4KTE - chains H and L; structure by X-ray diffraction, 1.80 A resolution.

== Chain H ==
Name: GE148 Heavy Chain Fab
Organism: Macaca mulatta
Notes: fragment: Fab fragment; antibody fragment or engineered binder
Amino-acid sequence (235 residues; numbered 1 to 222 plus 13 insertion-coded residues; the number before each row is that of its first residue; a row labelled like 82A-82C holds insertion residues (82A, then the next letters in order)):
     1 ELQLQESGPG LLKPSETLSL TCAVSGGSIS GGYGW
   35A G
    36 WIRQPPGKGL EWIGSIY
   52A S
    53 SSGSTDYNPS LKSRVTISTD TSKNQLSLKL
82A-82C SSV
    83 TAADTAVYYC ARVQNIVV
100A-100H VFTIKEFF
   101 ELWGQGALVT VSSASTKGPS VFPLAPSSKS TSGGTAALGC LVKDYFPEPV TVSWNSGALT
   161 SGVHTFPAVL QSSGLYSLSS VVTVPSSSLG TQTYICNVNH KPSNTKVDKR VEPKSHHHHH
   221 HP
Not modelled in the structure: 127-133, 214-222
Modified positions: Glu1 (pyroglutamic acid; PCA)
Cystine bridges: Cys22-Cys92, Cys140-Cys196

== Chain L ==
Name: GE148 Light Chain Fab
Organism: Macaca mulatta
Notes: antibody fragment or engineered binder
Amino-acid sequence (221 residues; row label = number of the first residue in the row; note: 1 number in that range is skipped by the numbering (no residue carries it; nothing is unmodelled there); a row labelled like 27A-27C holds insertion residues (27A, then the next letters in order)):
     1 EPVLTQPTF
    11 LSASPGASAR LSCTLSS
27A-27C GIN
    28 VGSYSIFWYQ QKPGSPPRYL LYYYSDS
54A-54D SKYQ
    55 GSGVPSRFSG SK
66A-66B DA
    67 SANAGLLLIS GLQSEDEADY YCAIWHNFAC VFGGGTRLTV
  106A L
   107 GQPKAAPSVT LFPPSSEELQ ANKATLVCLI SDFYPGAVTV AWKADSSPVK AGVETTTPSK
   167 QSNNKYAASS YLSLTPEQWK SHRSYSCQVT HEGSTVEKTV APTECS
Not modelled in the structure: 209-212
Modified positions: Glu1 (pyroglutamic acid; PCA)
Cystine bridges: Cys23-Cys88, Cys134-Cys193

== How chain H and chain L interact ==
Contacting residue pairs (73; chain H residue first):
  Gln39(H) - Gln38(L)  hydrogen bond
  Gln39(H) - Tyr87(L)  hydrogen bond
  Lys43(H) - Tyr87(L)
  Gly44(H) - Tyr87(L)
  Leu45(H) - Pro44(L)  hydrophobic
  Leu45(H) - Tyr87(L)  hydrophobic
  Leu45(H) - Phe98(L)
  Trp47(H) - Phe94(L)
  Trp47(H) - Ala95(L)  hydrophobic
  Trp47(H) - Cys96(L)
  Trp47(H) - Phe98(L)
  Asp58(H) - Phe94(L)
  Tyr91(H) - Gln38(L)  hydrogen bond
  Tyr91(H) - Ser42(L)
  Tyr91(H) - Pro43(L)  hydrophobic
  Tyr91(H) - Pro44(L)
  Ile98(H) - Tyr49(L)  hydrophobic
  Ile98(H) - Tyr54C(L)  hydrophobic
  Val100(H) - Ser32(L)
  Val100(H) - Tyr49(L)
  Val100(H) - Tyr51(L)  hydrophobic
  Val100(H) - Ser54A(L)
  Val100A(H) - Tyr51(L)  hydrophobic
  Val100A(H) - Ser54A(L)
  Phe100B(H) - Tyr51(L)
  Lys100E(H) - Phe34(L)
  Lys100E(H) - Trp91(L)
  Glu100F(H) - Phe34(L)
  Glu100F(H) - Trp91(L)  hydrogen bond (backbone-side chain)
  Phe100G(H) - Phe34(L)  hydrophobic
  Phe100G(H) - Tyr36(L)
  Phe100G(H) - Tyr46(L)  hydrophobic
  Phe100H(H) - Tyr36(L)  hydrogen bond (backbone-side chain)
  Phe100H(H) - Tyr46(L)
  Phe100H(H) - Cys96(L)  hydrophobic
  Trp103(H) - Tyr36(L)  hydrophobic
  Trp103(H) - Pro43(L)  hydrophobic
  Trp103(H) - Pro44(L)
  Gly104(H) - Pro43(L)
  Gln105(H) - Pro43(L)
  Phe122(H) - Ser121(L)
  Phe122(H) - Glu123(L)
  Phe122(H) - Glu124(L)
  Pro123(H) - Ser121(L)
  Pro123(H) - Glu123(L)
  Leu124(H) - Phe118(L)  hydrophobic
  Ala125(H) - Phe118(L)
  Ala137(H) - Phe118(L)
  Leu141(H) - Tyr177(L)  hydrophobic
  Lys143(H) - Glu124(L)  salt bridge
  Lys143(H) - Lys129(L)
  Lys143(H) - Thr131(L)
  His164(H) - Ser137(L)
  His164(H) - Gln167(L)
  His164(H) - Ala173(L)
  Phe166(H) - Leu135(L)  hydrophobic
  Phe166(H) - Ile136(L)
  Phe166(H) - Ala174(L)
  Pro167(H) - Ser165(L)
  Pro167(H) - Ser175(L)
  Ala168(H) - Thr162(L)
  Val169(H) - Glu160(L)
  Val169(H) - Thr162(L)
  Val169(H) - Tyr177(L)  hydrophobic
  Leu170(H) - Glu160(L)
  Gln171(H) - Glu160(L)
  Ser172(H) - Glu160(L)  hydrogen bond (backbone-side chain)
  Leu178(H) - Tyr177(L)
  Ser179(H) - Val133(L)
  Ser179(H) - Leu135(L)
  Ser179(H) - Tyr177(L)  hydrogen bond
  Val181(H) - Leu135(L)  hydrophobic
  Lys209(H) - Glu123(L)  salt bridge
Also at the interface, not in a pair above, chain H (46 interface residues in all): Ile37, Glu46, Ser50, Pro61, Val99, Val121, Leu138, Gly139, Ser177
Also at the interface, not in a pair above, chain L (39 interface residues in all): Thr116, Pro119, Thr161

== Summary ==
46 residues of chain H face 39 of chain L across their interface, with 7 hydrogen bonds and 2 salt bridges.
Polar contacts include Lys143(H)-Glu124(L), Lys209(H)-Glu123(L) and Gln39(H)-Gln38(L).
Here chain H is GE148 Heavy Chain Fab and chain L is GE148 Light Chain Fab, both from Macaca mulatta. Entry
4KTE (Fab fragment of HIV vaccine-elicited CD4bs-directed antibody, GE148, from non-human primate) was
determined by X-ray diffraction (same publication as 4KTD).
